PDB entry 1RM6 | X-ray diffraction, 1.60 A resolution | chains D and E of the 6 polymer chains in the assembly

# Chain D
Protein: 4-hydroxybenzoyl-CoA reductase alpha subunit
Organism: Thauera aromatica
Notes: EC 1.3.99.20
UniProtKB: O33819 (HCRA_THAAR); residues 1-769 here = UniProt positions 1-769
Amino-acid sequence (769 residues; numbered 1 to 769; the number before each row is that of its first residue):
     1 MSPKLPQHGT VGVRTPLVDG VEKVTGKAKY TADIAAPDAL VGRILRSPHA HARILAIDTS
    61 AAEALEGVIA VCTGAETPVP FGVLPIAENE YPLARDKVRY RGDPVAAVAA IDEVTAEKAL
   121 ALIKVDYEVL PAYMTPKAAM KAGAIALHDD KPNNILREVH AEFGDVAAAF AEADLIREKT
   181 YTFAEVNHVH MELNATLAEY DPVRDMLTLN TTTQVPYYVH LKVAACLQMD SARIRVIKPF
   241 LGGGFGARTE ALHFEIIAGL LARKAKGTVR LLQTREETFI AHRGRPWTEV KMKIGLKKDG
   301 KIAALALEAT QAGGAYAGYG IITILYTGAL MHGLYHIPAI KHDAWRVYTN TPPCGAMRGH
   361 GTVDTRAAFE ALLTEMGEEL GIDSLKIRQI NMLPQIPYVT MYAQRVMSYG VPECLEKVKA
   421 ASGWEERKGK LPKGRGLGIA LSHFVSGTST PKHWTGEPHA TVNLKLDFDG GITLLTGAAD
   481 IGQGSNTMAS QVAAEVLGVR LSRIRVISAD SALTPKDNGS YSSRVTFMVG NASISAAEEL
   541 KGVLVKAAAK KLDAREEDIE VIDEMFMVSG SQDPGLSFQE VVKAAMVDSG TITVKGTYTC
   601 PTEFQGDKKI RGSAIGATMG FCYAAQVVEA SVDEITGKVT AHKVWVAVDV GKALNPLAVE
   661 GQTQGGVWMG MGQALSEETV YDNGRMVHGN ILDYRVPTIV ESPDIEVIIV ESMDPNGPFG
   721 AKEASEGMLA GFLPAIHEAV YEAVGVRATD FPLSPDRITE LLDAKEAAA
Disordered / not traced: 1-8, 769
Curated features (UniProtKB/Swiss-Prot):
  - binding site (Mo-molybdopterin cytosine dinucleotide): Gln214, Gly244, Phe245, Ser522 to Thr526, Val650 to Asn655, Lys722 to Ser725
Ion coordination: Na+: Glu63, Leu65, Val68; K+: Ala144, Pro152
Residues lining bound ligands: molybdenum cofactor (PCD; (molybdopterin-cytosine dinucleotide-S,S)-dioxo-aqua-molybdenum(V)): Gln214, Gly243, Gly244, Phe245, Gly246, Thr249, Ala356, Met357, Arg358, Ile481, Gly482, Gln483, Gly484, Ser485, Met488, Ser520, Tyr521, Ser522, Ser523, Arg524, Val525, Thr526, Val650, Lys652, Ala653, Leu654, Asn655, Ala658, Val659, Gln662, Ala721, Lys722, Glu723, Ala724, Ser725, Glu726

# Chain E
Protein: 4-hydroxybenzoyl-CoA reductase beta subunit
Organism: Thauera aromatica
Notes: EC 1.3.99.20
UniProtKB: O33820 (HCRB_THAAR); numbering as in UniProt (aligned over 1-324)
Amino-acid sequence (324 residues; row label = number of the first residue in the row):
     1 MNILTDFRTH RPATLADAVN ALAAEATLPL GAGTDLLPNL RRGLGHPAAL VDLTGIDGLA
    61 TISTLADGSL RIGAGATLEA IAEHDAIRTT WPALAQAAES VAGPTHRAAA TLGGNLCQDT
   121 RCTFYNQSEW WRSGNGYCLK YKGDKCHVIV KSDRCYATYH GDVAPALMVL DARAEIVGPA
   181 GKRTVPVAQL FRESGAEHLT LEKGELLAAI EVPPTGAWSA AYSKVRIRDA VDFPLAGVAA
   241 ALQRDGDRIA GLRVAITGSN SAPLMVPVDA LLGGNWDDAA AETLAQLVRK TSNVLRTTIT
   301 GVKYRRRVLL AISRKVVDQL WEAR
Disordered / not traced: 324
Curated features (UniProtKB/Swiss-Prot):
  - binding site (FAD): Pro29 to Leu36, Thr111, Asn115, Gln118, Asp162, Lys224
  - binding site ([4Fe-4S] cluster): Cys122, Cys138, Cys146, Cys155
Ion coordination: 4Fe-4S cluster Fe: Cys122, Cys138, Cys146, Cys155
Residues lining bound ligands:
  - FAD (flavin-adenine dinucleotide): Leu28, Pro29, Leu30, Gly31, Ala32, Gly33, Thr34, Asp35, Leu36, Pro38, Leu53, Ala74, Leu78, Ser100, Val101, Ala102, His106, Ala110, Thr111, Gly113, Gly114, Asn115, Cys117, Gln118, His160, Gly161, Asp162, Leu201, Leu206, Leu207, Lys224, Arg226, Val231, Asp232, Phe233, Pro234
  - 4Fe-4S cluster (SF4): Cys122, Phe124, Tyr125, Cys138, Leu139, Lys140, Lys145, Cys146, His147, Val148, Cys155, Tyr156, Ala157, Thr297
What the authors report for this chain:
  - binding site for flavin-adenine dinucleotide: Arg226 to Leu235

# Chain D / chain E interface
Pairs across the interface - 60 pairs, chain D then chain E:
  Arg46(D) - Trp130(E)  hydrogen bond (backbone-side chain)
  Ser47(D) - Trp130(E)
  Pro48(D) - Gly134(E)
  Arg101(D) - Trp130(E)
  Arg101(D) - Trp131(E)  hydrogen bond (side chain-backbone)
  Arg101(D) - Gly134(E)
  Arg101(D) - Asn135(E)
  Gly102(D) - Trp130(E)
  Glu113(D) - Met1(E)  hydrogen bond (side chain-backbone)
  Glu113(D) - Ile3(E)
  Glu117(D) - Ile3(E)
  Glu276(D) - Ser128(E)  hydrogen bond
  Glu276(D) - Trp130(E)
  Glu276(D) - Trp131(E)
  Ile280(D) - Trp130(E)  hydrophobic
  Glu634(D) - Arg307(E)
  Ile635(D) - Arg307(E)  hydrogen bond (backbone-side chain)
  Ile635(D) - Ala311(E)  hydrophobic
  Ile635(D) - Lys315(E)
  Thr636(D) - Val225(E)
  Thr636(D) - Tyr304(E)  hydrogen bond (backbone-side chain)
  Thr636(D) - Val308(E)
  Lys638(D) - Arg226(E)  hydrogen bond (side chain-backbone)
  Lys638(D) - Ile227(E)  hydrogen bond (side chain-backbone)
  Lys638(D) - Arg228(E)
  Lys638(D) - Asp229(E)  salt bridge
  Ser676(D) - Ile227(E)
  Val680(D) - Ile299(E)  hydrophobic
  Asp682(D) - Phe124(E)
  Arg685(D) - Trp131(E)
  Arg685(D) - Asn135(E)
  Met686(D) - Trp131(E)  hydrogen bond (backbone-side chain)
  Val687(D) - Thr123(E)
  Val687(D) - Gln127(E)
  Val687(D) - Ile299(E)  hydrophobic
  His688(D) - Ile299(E)
  Asn690(D) - Arg42(E)
  Ile691(D) - Arg228(E)
  Leu692(D) - Arg121(E)
  Leu692(D) - Arg228(E)
  Leu692(D) - Phe233(E)  hydrophobic
  Asp693(D) - Ile299(E)
  Arg695(D) - Ile227(E)
  Arg695(D) - Arg228(E)
  Arg695(D) - Asp232(E)  salt bridge
  Arg695(D) - Ile299(E)
  Arg695(D) - Thr300(E)  hydrogen bond
  Val696(D) - Arg228(E)  hydrogen bond (backbone-side chain)
  Thr698(D) - Arg228(E)
  Thr698(D) - Ala230(E)
  Val700(D) - Asp229(E)
  Glu701(D) - Arg228(E)
  Glu701(D) - Asp229(E)  hydrogen bond (side chain-backbone)
  Pro755(D) - Ile227(E)
  Pro755(D) - Tyr304(E)
  Asp756(D) - Tyr304(E)
  Thr759(D) - Tyr304(E)
  Thr759(D) - Arg307(E)
  Glu760(D) - Lys303(E)  salt bridge
  Asp763(D) - Arg307(E)  salt bridge
Interface residues without a listed pair, chain D (36 interface residues in all): Val114, Pro697
Interface residues without a listed pair, chain E (32 interface residues in all): Asn126, Val231, Leu235, Ile312

# In short
36 residues of chain D and 32 residues of chain E are in contact, with 12 hydrogen bonds and 4 salt bridges.
Polar contacts include Lys638(D)-Asp229(E), Arg695(D)-Asp232(E) and Glu760(D)-Lys303(E). Ligands of chain D:
molybdenum cofactor. Bound to chain E: flavin-adenine dinucleotide and 4Fe-4S cluster. The paper reports a
binding site for flavin-adenine dinucleotide at Arg226(E).
Here chain D is 4-hydroxybenzoyl-CoA reductase alpha subunit and chain E is 4-hydroxybenzoyl-CoA reductase
beta subunit, both from Thauera aromatica. Entry 1RM6 (Structure of 4-hydroxybenzoyl-CoA reductase from
Thauera aromatica) was determined by X-ray diffraction together with 1SB3 from the same study.
